6O8C - chains A and B of the 4 polymer chains in the assembly; structure by X-ray diffraction, 3.17 A resolution.

# Chain A (and B)
Molecule: Serine/threonine-protein kinase TBK1
Organism: Mus musculus
Notes: EC 2.7.11.1; chain B of this document is another copy of the same molecule, construct and numbering; everything in this record applies to it too
Reference sequence: Q9WUN2 (TBK1_MOUSE); numbering as in UniProt (aligned over 2-657)
Chain sequence (665 residues; numbered -7 to 657; the number before each row is that of its first residue; numbers below 1 keep their minus sign (Gly-7 is residue -7)):
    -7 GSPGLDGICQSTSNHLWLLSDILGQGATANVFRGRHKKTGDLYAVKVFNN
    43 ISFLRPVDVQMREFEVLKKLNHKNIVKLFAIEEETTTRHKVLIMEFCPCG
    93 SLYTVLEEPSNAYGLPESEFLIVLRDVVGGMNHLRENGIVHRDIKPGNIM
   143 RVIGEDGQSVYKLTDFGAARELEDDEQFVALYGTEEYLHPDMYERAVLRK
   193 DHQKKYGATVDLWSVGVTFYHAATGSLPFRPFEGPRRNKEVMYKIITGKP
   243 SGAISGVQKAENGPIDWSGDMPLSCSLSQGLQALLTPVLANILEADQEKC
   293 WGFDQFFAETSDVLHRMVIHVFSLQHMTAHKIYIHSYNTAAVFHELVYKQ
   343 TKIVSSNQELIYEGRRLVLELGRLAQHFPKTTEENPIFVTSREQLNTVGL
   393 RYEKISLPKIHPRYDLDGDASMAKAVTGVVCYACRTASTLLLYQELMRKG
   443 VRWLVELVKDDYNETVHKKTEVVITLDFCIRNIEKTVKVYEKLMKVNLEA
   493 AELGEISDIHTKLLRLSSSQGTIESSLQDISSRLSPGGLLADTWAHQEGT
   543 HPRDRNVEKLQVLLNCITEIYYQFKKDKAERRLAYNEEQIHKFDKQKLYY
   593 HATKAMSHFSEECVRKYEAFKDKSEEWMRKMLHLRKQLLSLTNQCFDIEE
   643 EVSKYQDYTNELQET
Unresolved in the structure: -7 to -5, 162-175, 482-487, 652-657 (chain B: -7 to -4, 161-174, 654-657)
Construct notes: expression tag (-7 to 1); engineered mutation Ala172 (Ser in Q9WUN2)
Ligand contacts: BX7 (N-(3-{[5-iodo-4-({3-[(thiophen-2-ylcarbonyl)amino]propyl}amino)pyrimidin-2-yl]amino}phenyl)pyrrolidine-1-carboxamide): Leu15, Gly16, Gln17, Gly18, Ala21, Asn22, Val23, Ala36, Lys38, Val68, Met86, Glu87, Phe88, Cys89, Pro90, Gly92, Ser93, Tyr95, Thr96, Gly139, Met142, Thr156, Asp157
UniProt features mapped onto this chain:
  - active site: Asp135 (Proton acceptor)
  - binding site (ATP): Leu15 to Val23, Lys38
  - cross-link (Glycyl lysine isopeptide (Lys-Gly)): Lys30 (interchain with G-Cter in ubiquitin), Lys401 (interchain with G-Cter in ubiquitin)

# How chain A and chain B interact
Residue-residue contacts (62; chain A residue first):
  Arg27(A) - Ile582(B)
  Lys30(A) - Phe585(B)
  Thr31(A) - Phe585(B)
  Gly32(A) - Phe585(B)
  Asp33(A) - Lys589(B)  salt bridge
  Gly146(A) - Val554(B)
  Glu147(A) - Lys551(B)
  Glu147(A) - Val554(B)
  Glu147(A) - Lys596(B)  salt bridge
  Asp148(A) - Arg547(B)  hydrogen bond (backbone-side chain)
  Asp148(A) - Glu550(B)
  Asp148(A) - Lys551(B)
  Gly149(A) - Val554(B)
  Gln150(A) - Arg547(B)
  Glu355(A) - Arg444(B)  salt bridge
  Glu355(A) - Trp445(B)  hydrogen bond
  Gly356(A) - Glu355(B)
  Gly356(A) - Arg357(B)  hydrogen bond (backbone-side chain)
  Arg357(A) - Gly356(B)  hydrogen bond (side chain-backbone)
  Arg357(A) - Arg357(B)
  Arg357(A) - Glu448(B)
  Arg357(A) - Leu449(B)
  Arg357(A) - Asp452(B)  salt bridge
  Lys372(A) - Arg545(B)
  Lys441(A) - Glu355(B)  salt bridge
  Arg444(A) - Glu355(B)  salt bridge
  Trp445(A) - Glu355(B)
  Glu448(A) - Arg357(B)
  Asp452(A) - Arg357(B)  salt bridge
  Glu456(A) - His459(B)  salt bridge
  His459(A) - Glu456(B)  salt bridge
  His459(A) - His459(B)
  His459(A) - Glu463(B)  salt bridge
  Glu463(A) - His459(B)  salt bridge
  Ile466(A) - Glu463(B)
  Ile466(A) - Ile466(B)  hydrophobic
  Thr467(A) - Ile466(B)
  Phe470(A) - Thr467(B)
  Phe470(A) - Phe470(B)
  Phe470(A) - Cys471(B)  hydrophobic
  Phe470(A) - Asn474(B)
  Phe470(A) - Gln648(B)
  Asn474(A) - Phe470(B)
  Asn474(A) - Asn474(B)  hydrogen bond
  Lys477(A) - Asn652(B)  hydrogen bond (side chain-backbone)
  Val479(A) - Glu653(B)
  Arg545(A) - Lys372(B)
  Arg547(A) - Asp148(B)  salt bridge
  Arg547(A) - Gly149(B)
  Arg547(A) - Gln150(B)
  Glu550(A) - Asp148(B)
  Lys551(A) - Glu147(B)
  Lys551(A) - Asp148(B)
  Val554(A) - Glu147(B)
  Val554(A) - Gly149(B)
  Ile582(A) - Arg27(B)
  Phe585(A) - Lys30(B)
  Phe585(A) - Thr31(B)
  Lys589(A) - Asp33(B)
  Tyr650(A) - Phe470(B)
  Tyr650(A) - Arg473(B)
  Tyr650(A) - Lys477(B)  hydrogen bond
Other interface residues (no listed pair), chain A (44 interface residues in all): Leu8, Ile145, Tyr354, Leu449, Cys471, Arg473, Asn578
Other interface residues (no listed pair), chain B (50 interface residues in all): Leu8, Gly32, Ile145, Gly146, Tyr354, Asn377, Lys441, Thr462, Asn578, Asp586, Thr651

# Overview
The interface between chain A and chain B involves 44 residues on one side and 50 on the other, with 7
hydrogen bonds and 12 salt bridges. Polar contacts include Asp33(A)-Lys589(B), Glu147(A)-Lys596(B) and
Glu355(A)-Arg444(B). Chain A binds compound BX7.
Both chains are Serine/threonine-protein kinase TBK1 (Mus musculus). Entry 6O8C (Crystal structure of STING
CTT in complex with TBK1) was determined by X-ray diffraction, deposited together with 6O8B.
